Entry 6G7M (X-ray diffraction, 1.71 A resolution); this record covers chains S and M of the 4 polymer chains in the assembly.

[Chain S]
Name: Hydrogenase-2 small chain
Organism: Escherichia coli K12
Notes: EC 1.12.99.6
UniProt: P69741 (MBHT_ECOLI); residues 1-296 here correspond to UniProt positions 38-333 (UniProt number = residue number + 37)
Amino-acid sequence (304 residues; numbered 1 to 304; the number before each row is that of its first residue):
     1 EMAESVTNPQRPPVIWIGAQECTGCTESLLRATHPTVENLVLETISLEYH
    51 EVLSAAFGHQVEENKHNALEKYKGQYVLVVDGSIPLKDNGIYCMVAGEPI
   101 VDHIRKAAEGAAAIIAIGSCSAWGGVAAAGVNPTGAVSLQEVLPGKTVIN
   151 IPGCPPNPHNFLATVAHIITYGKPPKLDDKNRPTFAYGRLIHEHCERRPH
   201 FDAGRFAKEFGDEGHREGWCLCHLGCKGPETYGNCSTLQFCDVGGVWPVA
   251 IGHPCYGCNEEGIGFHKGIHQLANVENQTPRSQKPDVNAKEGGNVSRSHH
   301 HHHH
Not modelled in the structure: 1-8, 277-304
Differences from the reference sequence: conflict Cys222 (Tyr259 in P69741); expression tag (297-304)
Swiss-Prot annotation at these positions:
  - binding site ([4Fe-4S] cluster): Cys22, Cys25, Cys120, Cys154, His192, Cys195, Cys220, Cys226
  - binding site ([3Fe-4S] cluster): Cys235, Cys255, Cys258
Bound ions: 4Fe-4S cluster Fe site 1: Cys22, Cys25, Cys120, Cys154; 4Fe-4S cluster Fe site 2: His192, Cys195, Cys220, Cys226; 3Fe-4S cluster Fe: Cys235, Cys255, Cys258
Small-molecule neighbours:
  - 3Fe-4S cluster (F3S): Ile191, Thr231, Cys235, Phe240, Trp247, Pro248, Cys255, Tyr256, Gly257, Cys258, Asn259
  - 4Fe-4S cluster (SF4), molecule 1: Glu21, Cys22, Thr23, Gly24, Cys25, Asp81, Gly82, Gly118, Ser119, Cys120, Val126, Gly153, Cys154, Pro155
  - 4Fe-4S cluster (SF4), molecule 2: Ile191, His192, Cys195, Arg197, Arg198, Phe201, Cys220, Leu221, Cys222, Cys226, Gly228, Pro229, Val249
Reported in the primary citation:
  - binding site for 4Fe-4S cluster: Cys222

[Chain M]
Name: Hydrogenase-2 large chain
Organism: Escherichia coli K12
Notes: EC 1.12.99.6
UniProt: P0ACE0 (MBHM_ECOLI); residue numbers follow UniProt; this construct covers 1-567
Amino-acid sequence (567 residues; row label = number of the first residue in the row):
     1 MSQRITIDPVTRIEGHLRIDCEIENGVVSKAWASGTMWRGMEEIVKNRDP
    51 RDAWMIVQRICGVCTTTHALSSVRAAESALNIDVPVNAQYIRNIILAAHT
   101 THDHIVHFYQLSALDWVDITSALQADPTKASEMLKGVSTWHLNSPEEFTK
   151 VQNKIKDLVASGQLGIFANGYWGHPAMKLPPEVNLIAVAHYLQALESQRD
   201 ANRVVALLGGKTPHIQNLAVGGVANPINLDGLGVLNLERLMYIKSFIDKL
   251 SDFVEQVYKVDTAVIAAFYPEWLTRGKGAVNYLSVPEFPTDSKNGSFLFP
   301 GGYIENADLSSYRPITSHSDEYLIKGIQESAKHSWYKDEAPQAPWEGTTI
   351 PAYDGWSDDGKYSWVKSPTFYGKTVEVGPLANMLVKLAAGRESTQNKLNE
   401 IVAIYQKLTGNTLEVAQLHSTLGRIIGRTVHSSELQDILQNQYSALITNI
   451 GKGDHTTFVKPNIPATGEFKGVGFLEAPRGMLSHWMVIKDGIISNYQAVV
   501 PSTWNSGPRNFNDDVGPYEQSLVGTPVADPNKPLEVVRTIHSFDPCMACA
   551 VHVVDADGNEVVSVKVL
Not modelled in the structure: 1, 553-567
Differences from the reference sequence: engineered mutation Ser197 (Cys in P0ACE0), Ser432 (Cys in P0ACE0), Ser433 (Cys in P0ACE0)
Swiss-Prot annotation at these positions:
  - binding site (Ni(2+)): Cys61, Cys64, Cys546, Cys549
  - site: His552, Val553 (Cleavage)
Bound ions: Mg2+: Glu42, Ala498; Ni2+: Cys61, Cys64, Cys546, Cys549; carbonmonoxide-(dicyano) iron Fe: Cys64, Cys549
Small-molecule neighbours: carbonmonoxide-(dicyano) iron (FCO): Cys64, Thr67, His68, Ala477, Pro478, Arg479, Leu482, Val500, Pro501, Ser502, Cys546, Cys549

[How chain S and chain M interact]
Pairs across the interface (32; chain S residue first):
  Thr33(S) with Tyr242(M); Ser245(M)
  His34(S) with Glu238(M), salt bridge; Met241(M); Tyr242(M); Ser245(M)
  Pro35(S) with Met241(M)
  His159(S) with Glu238(M)
  Leu162(S) with Met241(M)
  Ala163(S) with Leu237(M); Glu238(M); Met241(M), hydrophobic
  Ala166(S) with Leu237(M); Met241(M), hydrophobic
  His167(S) with Leu237(M)
  Tyr171(S) with Leu229(M), hydrophobic; Ile447(M), hydrogen bond (side chain-backbone); Gly451(M)
  Pro175(S) with Asp230(M)
  Lys176(S) with Asp230(M), hydrogen bond (backbone-side chain)
  Thr184(S) with Asp230(M), hydrogen bond (side chain-backbone)
  Phe185(S) with Leu229(M); Asp230(M), hydrogen bond (backbone-backbone); Gly231(M); Leu232(M)
  Ala186(S) with Leu232(M)
  Gly233(S) with Leu232(M)
  Asn234(S) with Leu232(M)
  Thr237(S) with Leu232(M)
  Leu238(S) with Glu238(M); Arg239(M)
  Asp242(S) with Tyr242(M)
Other interface residues (no listed pair), chain S (24 interface residues in all): Thr170, Tyr187, Gly188, Arg189, His194
Other interface residues (no listed pair), chain M (14 interface residues in all): Asn236, Ile450

[Overview]
24 residues of chain S and 14 residues of chain M are in contact, with 4 hydrogen bonds and 1 salt bridge.
Polar pairs include His34(S)-Glu238(M), Tyr171(S)-Ile447(M) and Lys176(S)-Asp230(M). Chain S binds 4Fe-4S
cluster and 3Fe-4S cluster. Chain M binds carbonmonoxide-(dicyano) iron. From the paper: a binding site for
4Fe-4S cluster at Cys222(S).
Here chain S is Hydrogenase-2 small chain and chain M is Hydrogenase-2 large chain, both from Escherichia coli
K12. Entry 6G7M (Four-site variant (Y222C, C197S, C432S, C433S) of E. coli hydrogenase-2) was determined by
X-ray diffraction.
